Entry 1U2Q (X-ray diffraction, 2.50 A resolution); this record covers chain A.

[Chain A]
Protein: low molecular weight protein-tyrosine-phosphatase
Organism: Mycobacterium tuberculosis
Notes: EC 3.1.3.48
UniProt: P65716 (PTPA_MYCTU); numbering as in UniProt (aligned over 1-163)
Chain sequence (163 residues; row label = number of the first residue in the row):
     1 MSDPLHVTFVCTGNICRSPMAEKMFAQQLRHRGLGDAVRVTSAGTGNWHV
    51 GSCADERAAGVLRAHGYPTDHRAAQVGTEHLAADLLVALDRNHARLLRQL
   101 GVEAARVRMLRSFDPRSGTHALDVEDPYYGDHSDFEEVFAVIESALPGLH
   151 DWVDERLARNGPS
Unresolved in the structure: 1-3, 159-163
Reported in the primary citation:
  - binding site for chloride ion: Ile15, Cys16
  - catalytic residues: Arg17, Asp126 (proposed by the authors, not directly observed)
  - specificity-determining residues: His49, Ser52, Arg91, Asp123 (proposed by the authors, not directly observed)

[In short]
The paper reports catalytic residues Arg17 and Asp126; a binding site for chloride ion at Ile15 and Cys16.
Chain A is low molecular weight protein-tyrosine-phosphatase (Mycobacterium tuberculosis); the structure,
Crystal structure of Mycobacterium tuberculosis Low Molecular Weight Protein Tyrosine Phosphatase (MPtpA) at
2.5A resolution with ..., was determined by X-ray diffraction (same publication as 1U2P).
